PDB entry 4C2N | X-ray diffraction, 2.59 A resolution | chain A

[Chain A]
Name: Angiotensin-converting enzyme
From: Homo sapiens
Notes: EC 3.2.1.-, 3.4.15.1; fragment: extracellular domain, residues 68-656
UniProt: P12821 (ACE_HUMAN); residues 37-625 here correspond to UniProt positions 68-656 (UniProt number = residue number + 31)
Chain sequence (589 residues; each row starts with the number of its first residue):
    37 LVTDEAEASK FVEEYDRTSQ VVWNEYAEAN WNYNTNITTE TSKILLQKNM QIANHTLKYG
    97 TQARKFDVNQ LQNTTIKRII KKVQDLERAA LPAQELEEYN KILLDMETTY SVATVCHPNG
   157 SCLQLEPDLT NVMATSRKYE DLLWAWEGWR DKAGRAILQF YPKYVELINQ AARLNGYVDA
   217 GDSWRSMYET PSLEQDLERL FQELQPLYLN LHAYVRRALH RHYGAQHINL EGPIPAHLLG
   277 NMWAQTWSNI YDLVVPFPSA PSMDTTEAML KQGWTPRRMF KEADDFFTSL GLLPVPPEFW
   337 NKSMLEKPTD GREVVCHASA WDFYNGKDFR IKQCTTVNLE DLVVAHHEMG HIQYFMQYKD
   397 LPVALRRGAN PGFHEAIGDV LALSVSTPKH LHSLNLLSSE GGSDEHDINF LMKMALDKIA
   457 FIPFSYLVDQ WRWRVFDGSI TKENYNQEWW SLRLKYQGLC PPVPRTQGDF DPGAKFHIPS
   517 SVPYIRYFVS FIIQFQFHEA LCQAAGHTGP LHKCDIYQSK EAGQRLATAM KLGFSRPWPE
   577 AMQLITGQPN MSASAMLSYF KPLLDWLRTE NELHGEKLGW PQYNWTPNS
Not modelled in the structure: 37-39, 435-438, 625
Construct notes: engineered mutation Arg403 (Glu434 in P12821)
Curated features (UniProtKB/Swiss-Prot):
  - binding site (chloride): Tyr200
Cystine bridges: Cys152-Cys158, Cys352-Cys370, Cys538-Cys550
Covalent attachments: N-acetylglucosamine (NAG) linked to Asn109
Metal / ion sites: Zn2+: His383, His387, Glu411 (together with sulfate ion)
What the authors report for this chain:
  - conformationally variable residues (order/disorder transition): Lys118
  - mutagenesis - E403R: increased binding to chloride
  - mutagenesis - E403R: decreased catalytic activity (maximal activity)
  - mutagenesis - E403R: increased catalytic activity on 0 mm NaCl
  - mutagenesis - R186H: unchanged binding to chloride
  - mutagenesis - R186H: decreased catalytic activity on AngI
  - mutagenesis - R186H (3-fold): decreased binding to lisinopril
  - catalytic residues: Tyr523 (citing earlier work)

[Overview]
Covalently linked N-acetylglucosamine: at Asn109. The Zn2+ site is built by His383, His387 and Glu411. From
UniProt: chloride-binding residue Tyr200. The paper reports the catalytic residue Tyr523; E403R increases
binding to chloride.
Chain A is Angiotensin-converting enzyme (Homo sapiens); the structure, Crystal structure of human testis
angiotensin-I converting enzyme mutant E403R, was determined by X-ray diffraction, deposited together with
4C2O, 4C2P, 4C2Q and 4C2R.
